PDB entry 8K3Z | electron microscopy, 2.81 A resolution | chains A and D of the 6 polymer chains in the assembly

Chain A:
Molecule: C-X-C chemokine receptor type 4
Source organism: Homo sapiens
Reference sequence: P61073 (CXCR4_HUMAN); numbering as in UniProt (aligned over 25-320)
Amino-acid sequence (296 residues; row label = number of the first residue in the row):
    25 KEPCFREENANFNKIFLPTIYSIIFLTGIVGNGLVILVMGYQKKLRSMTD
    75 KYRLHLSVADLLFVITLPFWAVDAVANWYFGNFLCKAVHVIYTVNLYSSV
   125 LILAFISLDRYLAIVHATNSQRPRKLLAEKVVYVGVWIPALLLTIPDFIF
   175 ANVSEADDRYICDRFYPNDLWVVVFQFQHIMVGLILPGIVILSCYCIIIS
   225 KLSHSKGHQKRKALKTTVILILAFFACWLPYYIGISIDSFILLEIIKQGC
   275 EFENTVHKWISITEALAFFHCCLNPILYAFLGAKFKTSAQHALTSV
Disulfide bonds: Cys28-Cys274, Cys109-Cys186

Chain D:
Molecule: Stromal cell-derived factor 1
Source organism: Homo sapiens
Reference sequence: P48061 (SDF1_HUMAN); residues 1-62 here correspond to UniProt positions 22-83 (UniProt number = residue number + 21)
Amino-acid sequence (62 residues; numbered 1 to 62; the number before each row is that of its first residue):
     1 KPVSLSYRCPCRFFESHVARANVKHLKILNTPNCALQIVARLKNNNRQVC
    51 IDPKLKWIQEYL
Disulfide bonds: Cys9-Cys34, Cys11-Cys50
Curated features (UniProtKB/Swiss-Prot):
  - region: Arg8 to Arg12 (Receptor and heparin binding), Val18 to Arg20 (Receptor binding), Lys27 to Leu29 (Receptor binding), Val39 to Val49 (Receptor binding)
  - motif: Lys1, Pro2 (Receptor activation motif)
  - binding site (heparin): Arg20 to Asn30, Arg41, Gln48
  - site: Lys24 (Important for integrin interaction and activation), His25 (Important for dimer formation), Lys27 (Important for integrin interaction and activation), Lys43 (Important for integrin interaction and activation)

Interface between chain A and chain D:
Contacting residue pairs (44; chain A residue first):
  Lys25(A) with Phe13(D); Glu15(D); Val49(D)
  Glu26(A) with Arg47(D)
  Pro27(A) with Pro10(D); Val39(D), hydrophobic; Arg47(D); Gln48(D)
  Cys28(A) with Pro10(D), hydrogen bond (backbone-backbone)
  Phe29(A) with Pro10(D), hydrophobic; Leu29(D), hydrophobic; Val39(D), hydrophobic; Gln48(D)
  Arg30(A) with Arg8(D)
  Leu41(A) with Leu5(D), hydrophobic
  Tyr45(A) with Pro2(D)
  Trp94(A) with Lys1(D); Pro2(D); Leu5(D), hydrophobic
  Ala98(A) with Leu5(D), hydrophobic
  His113(A) with Lys1(D)
  Tyr116(A) with Lys1(D); Pro2(D)
  Ser178(A) with Pro32(D), hydrogen bond (side chain-backbone)
  Ile185(A) with Pro32(D), hydrophobic
  Cys186(A) with Lys1(D), hydrogen bond (backbone-side chain)
  Asp187(A) with Lys1(D), salt bridge; Ser6(D); Tyr7(D), hydrogen bond (side chain-backbone)
  Phe189(A) with Pro32(D), hydrophobic; Asn33(D)
  Tyr190(A) with Asn33(D)
  Tyr255(A) with Val3(D)
  Ile259(A) with Val3(D), hydrophobic
  Asp262(A) with Arg8(D), salt bridge
  Ile265(A) with Arg12(D)
  Leu266(A) with Arg8(D)
  Glu268(A) with Arg12(D); Phe13(D)
  His281(A) with Ser4(D), hydrogen bond (side chain-backbone)
  Ser285(A) with Ser4(D)
  Glu288(A) with Pro2(D); Val3(D), hydrogen bond (side chain-backbone); Ser4(D), hydrogen bond
Also at the interface, not in a pair above, chain A (32 interface residues in all): Asn37, Asp97, Glu179, Ile284, Phe292

Overview:
Chain A and chain D form an interface of 32 and 19 residues respectively; the contacts include 7 hydrogen
bonds and 2 salt bridges. Polar contacts include Asp187(A)-Lys1(D), Asp262(A)-Arg8(D) and Ser178(A)-Pro32(D).
From UniProt: 13 heparin-binding residues on chain D.
Here chain A is C-X-C chemokine receptor type 4 and chain D is Stromal cell-derived factor 1, both from Homo
sapiens. Entry 8K3Z (Cryo-EM structure of CXCR4 in complex with CXCL12) was determined by electron microscopy.
